7ZXY - chains B and G of the 16 polymer chains in the assembly; structure by electron microscopy, 3.15 A resolution.

Chain B:
Protein: Cytochrome b6-f complex subunit 4
Source organism: Synechocystis sp. PCC 6803
UniProtKB: P27589 (PETD_SYNY3); residue numbers follow UniProt; this construct covers 1-160
Chain sequence (160 residues; each row starts with the number of its first residue):
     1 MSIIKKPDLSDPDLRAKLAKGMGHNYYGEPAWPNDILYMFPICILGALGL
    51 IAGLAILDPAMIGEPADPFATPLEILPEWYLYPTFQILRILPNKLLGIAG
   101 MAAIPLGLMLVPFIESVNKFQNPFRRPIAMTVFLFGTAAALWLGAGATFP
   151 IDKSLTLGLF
Not modelled in the structure: 1, 160
Residues lining bound ligands:
  - chlorophyll a (CLA): Y80, L81, P83, T84, I87, M101, A102, I104, P105, L106, L108, V111, E115, V132, F133, F135, G136, A139, A140, L143
  - heme c (HEC): N25, M39, F40, C43, I44

Chain G:
Protein: Cytochrome b6-f complex subunit 5
Source organism: Synechocystis sp. PCC 6803
UniProtKB: P74149 (PETG_SYNY3); residues 1-37 here = UniProt positions 1-37
Chain sequence (37 residues; numbered 1 to 37; the number before each row is that of its first residue):
     1 MIEPLLLGIVLGLIPVTLAGLFVAAYLQYKRGNQFNL
Not modelled in the structure: 36-37
Residues lining bound ligands: beta,beta-caroten-4-one (ECH): L13, V16, T17, A19, G20, V23, L27

Interface between chain B and chain G:
Residue-residue contacts (33; chain B residue first):
  I4(B) with Q34(G)
  P7(B) with F35(G), hydrophobic
  L9(B) with F35(G), hydrophobic
  H24(B) with F35(G)
  Y27(B) with F35(G)
  L54(B) with L5(G), hydrophobic; I9(G), hydrophobic
  D58(B) with L5(G)
  M61(B) with M1(G), hydrophobic
  E74(B) with I2(G)
  L76(B) with M1(G); I2(G), hydrophobic
  W79(B) with L6(G); L7(G), hydrophobic; V10(G), hydrophobic
  Y82(B) with M1(G), hydrogen bond (side chain-backbone); I2(G); L7(G), hydrophobic
  N122(B) with A25(G), hydrogen bond (side chain-backbone); Q28(G); Y29(G)
  P123(B) with F22(G), hydrophobic; A25(G)
  F124(B) with F22(G); A25(G); Y26(G); Y29(G), hydrophobic
  R125(B) with Y29(G)
  M130(B) with F22(G), hydrophobic
  F133(B) with L18(G), hydrophobic
  L134(B) with F22(G), hydrophobic
  T137(B) with L18(G)
  T148(B) with I2(G)
Interface residues without a listed pair, chain B (23 interface residues in all): L18, L141
Interface residues without a listed pair, chain G (17 interface residues in all): L11, I14

In short:
Chain B and chain G form an interface of 23 and 17 residues respectively; the contacts include 2 hydrogen
bonds. Among the polar pairs are Y82(B)-M1(G) and N122(B)-A25(G). Ligands of chain B: heme c and chlorophyll
a. Chain G binds beta,beta-caroten-4-one.
Chain B is Cytochrome b6-f complex subunit 4 and chain G is Cytochrome b6-f complex subunit 5, both from
Synechocystis sp. PCC 6803; the structure, 3.15 Angstrom cryo-EM structure of the dimeric cytochrome b6f
complex from Synechocystis sp. PCC 6803 with ..., was determined by electron microscopy, deposited together
with 7R0W.
